PDB entry 4JK2 | X-ray diffraction, 4.20 A resolution (low resolution: residue-level contacts below are approximate; hydrogen-bond / salt-bridge calls are withheld) | chains C and D of the 6 polymer chains in the assembly

Chain C:
Molecule: Escherichia coli RNA polymerase beta subunit
From: Escherichia coli
Notes: EC 2.7.7.6
UniProt: P0A8V2 (RPOB_ECOLI); numbering as in UniProt (aligned over 1-1342)
Sequence (1342 residues; each row starts with the number of its first residue):
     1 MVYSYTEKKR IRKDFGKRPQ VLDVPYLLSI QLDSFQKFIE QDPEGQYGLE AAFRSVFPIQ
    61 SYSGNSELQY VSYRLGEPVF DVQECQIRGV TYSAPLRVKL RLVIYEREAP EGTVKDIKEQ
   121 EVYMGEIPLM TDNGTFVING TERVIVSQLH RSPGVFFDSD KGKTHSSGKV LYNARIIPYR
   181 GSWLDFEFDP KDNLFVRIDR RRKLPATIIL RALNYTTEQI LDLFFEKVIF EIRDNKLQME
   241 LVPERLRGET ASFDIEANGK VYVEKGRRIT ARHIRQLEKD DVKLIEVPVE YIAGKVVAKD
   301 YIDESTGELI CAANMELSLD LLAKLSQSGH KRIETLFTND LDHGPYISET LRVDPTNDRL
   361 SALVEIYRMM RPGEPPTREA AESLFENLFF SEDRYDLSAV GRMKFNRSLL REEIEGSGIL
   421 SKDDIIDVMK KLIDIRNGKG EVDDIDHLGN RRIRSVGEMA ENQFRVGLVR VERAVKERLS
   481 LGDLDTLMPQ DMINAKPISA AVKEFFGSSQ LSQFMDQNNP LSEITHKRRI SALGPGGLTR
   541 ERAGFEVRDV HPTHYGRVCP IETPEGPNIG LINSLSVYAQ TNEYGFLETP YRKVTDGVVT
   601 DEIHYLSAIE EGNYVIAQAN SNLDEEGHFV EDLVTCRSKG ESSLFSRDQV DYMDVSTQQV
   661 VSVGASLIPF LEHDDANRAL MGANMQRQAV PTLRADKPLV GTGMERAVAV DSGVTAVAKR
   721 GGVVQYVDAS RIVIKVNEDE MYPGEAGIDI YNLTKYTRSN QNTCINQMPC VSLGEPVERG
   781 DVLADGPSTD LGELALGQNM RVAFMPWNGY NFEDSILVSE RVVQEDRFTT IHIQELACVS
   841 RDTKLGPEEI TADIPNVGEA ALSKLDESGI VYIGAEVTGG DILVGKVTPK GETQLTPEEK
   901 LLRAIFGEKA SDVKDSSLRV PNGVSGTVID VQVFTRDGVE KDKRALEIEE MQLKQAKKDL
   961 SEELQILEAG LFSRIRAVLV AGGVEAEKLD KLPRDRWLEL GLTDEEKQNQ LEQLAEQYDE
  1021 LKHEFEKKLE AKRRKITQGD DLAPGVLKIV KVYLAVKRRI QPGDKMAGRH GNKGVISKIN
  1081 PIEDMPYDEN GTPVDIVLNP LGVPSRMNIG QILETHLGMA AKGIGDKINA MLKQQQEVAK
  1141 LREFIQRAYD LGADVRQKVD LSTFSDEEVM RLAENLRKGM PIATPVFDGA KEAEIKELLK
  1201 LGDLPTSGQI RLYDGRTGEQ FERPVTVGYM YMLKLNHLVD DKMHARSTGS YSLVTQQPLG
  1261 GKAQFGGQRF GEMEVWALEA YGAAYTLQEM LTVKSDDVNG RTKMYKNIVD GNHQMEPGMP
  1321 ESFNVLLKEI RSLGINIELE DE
Disordered / not traced: 1-7
Curated features (UniProtKB/Swiss-Prot):
  - modified residue (N6-acetyllysine): Lys1022, Lys1200
  - mutagenesis: Ile561 (I561S: Resistant to antibiotics salinamide A and B), Ile569 (I569S: Resistant to antibiotics salinamide A and B), Ala665 (A665E: Resistant to antibiotics salinamide A and B), Asp675 (D675A/G: Resistant to antibiotics salinamide A and B), Asn677 (N677H/K: Resistant to antibiotics salinamide A and B), Leu680 (L680M: Resistant to antibiotics salinamide A and B), Glu813 (E813K: Disrupts the enzyme's active center)

Chain D:
Molecule: Escherichia coli RNA polymerase beta' subunit
From: Escherichia coli
Notes: EC 2.7.7.6
UniProt: P0A8T7 (RPOC_ECOLI); residues 1-1407 here = UniProt positions 1-1407
Sequence (1407 residues; row label = number of the first residue in the row):
     1 MKDLLKFLKA QTKTEEFDAI KIALASPDMI RSWSFGEVKK PETINYRTFK PERDGLFCAR
    61 IFGPVKDYEC LCGKYKRLKH RGVICEKCGV EVTQTKVRRE RMGHIELASP TAHIWFLKSL
   121 PSRIGLLLDM PLRDIERVLY FESYVVIEGG MTNLERQQIL TEEQYLDALE EFGDEFDAKM
   181 GAEAIQALLK SMDLEQECEQ LREELNETNS ETKRKKLTKR IKLLEAFVQS GNKPEWMILT
   241 VLPVLPPDLR PLVPLDGGRF ATSDLNDLYR RVINRNNRLK RLLDLAAPDI IVRNEKRMLQ
   301 EAVDALLDNG RRGRAITGSN KRPLKSLADM IKGKQGRFRQ NLLGKRVDYS GRSVITVGPY
   361 LRLHQCGLPK KMALELFKPF IYGKLELRGL ATTIKAAKKM VEREEAVVWD ILDEVIREHP
   421 VLLNRAPTLH RLGIQAFEPV LIEGKAIQLH PLVCAAYNAD FDGDQMAVHV PLTLEAQLEA
   481 RALMMSTNNI LSPANGEPII VPSQDVVLGL YYMTRDCVNA KGEGMVLTGP KEAERLYRSG
   541 LASLHARVKV RITEYEKDAN GELVAKTSLK DTTVGRAILW MIVPKGLPYS IVNQALGKKA
   601 ISKMLNTCYR ILGLKPTVIF ADQIMYTGFA YAARSGASVG IDDMVIPEKK HEIISEAEAE
   661 VAEIQEQFQS GLVTAGERYN KVIDIWAAAN DRVSKAMMDN LQTETVINRD GQEEKQVSFN
   721 SIYMMADSGA RGSAAQIRQL AGMRGLMAKP DGSIIETPIT ANFREGLNVL QYFISTHGAR
   781 KGLADTALKT ANSGYLTRRL VDVAQDLVVT EDDCGTHEGI MMTPVIEGGD VKEPLRDRVL
   841 GRVTAEDVLK PGTADILVPR NTLLHEQWCD LLEENSVDAV KVRSVVSCDT DFGVCAHCYG
   901 RDLARGHIIN KGEAIGVIAA QSIGEPGTQL TMRTFHIGGA ASRAAAESSI QVKNKGSIKL
   961 SNVKSVVNSS GKLVITSRNT ELKLIDEFGR TKESYKVPYG AVLAKGDGEQ VAGGETVANW
  1021 DPHTMPVITE VSGFVRFTDM IDGQTITRQT DELTGLSSLV VLDSAERTAG GKDLRPALKI
  1081 VDAQGNDVLI PGTDMPAQYF LPGKAIVQLE DGVQISSGDT LARIPQESGG TKDITGGLPR
  1141 VADLFEARRP KEPAILAEIS GIVSFGKETK GKRRLVITPV DGSDPYEEMI PKWRQLNVFE
  1201 GERVERGDVI SDGPEAPHDI LRLRGVHAVT RYIVNEVQDV YRLQGVKIND KHIEVIVRQM
  1261 LRKATIVNAG SSDFLEGEQV EYSRVKIANR ELEANGKVGA TYSRDLLGIT KASLATESFI
  1321 SAASFQETTR VLTEAAVAGK RDELRGLKEN VIVGRLIPAG TGYAYHQDRM RRRAAGEAPA
  1381 APQVTAEDAS ASLAELLNAG LGGSDNE
Disordered / not traced: 1-7, 334-343, 934-1132, 1377-1407
Curated features (UniProtKB/Swiss-Prot):
  - binding site (Zn(2+)): Cys70, Cys72, Cys85, Cys88, Cys814, Cys888, Cys895, Cys898
  - binding site (Mg(2+)): Asp460, Asp462, Asp464
  - modified residue: Lys983 (N6-acetyllysine)
  - mutagenesis: Gln504 (Q504P: Resistant to antibiotics salinamide A and B), Asn690 (N690D: Resistant to antibiotics salinamide A and B), Met697 (M697V: Resistant to antibiotics salinamide A and B), Ala735 (A735T: Resistant to antibiotics salinamide A and B), Arg738 (R738C/H/P/S: Resistant to antibiotics salinamide A and B), Ala748 (A748E: Resistant to antibiotics salinamide A and B), Pro758 (P758S/T: Resistant to antibiotics salinamide A and B), Phe763 (F763C: Resistant to antibiotics salinamide A and B), Ser775 (S775A: Resistant to antibiotics salinamide A and B), Ala779 (A779T/V: Resistant to antibiotics salinamide A and B), Arg780 (R780C: Resistant to antibiotics salinamide A and B), Gly782 (G782A/C: Resistant to antibiotics salinamide A and B), 1 further mutagenesis entry in UniProt
Metal / ion sites: Zn2+ site 1: Cys70, Cys72, Cys85, Cys88; Zn2+ site 2: Cys814, Cys888, Cys898
Small-molecule neighbours: 0O2 (guanosine 5'-(tetrahydrogen triphosphate) 3'-(trihydrogen diphosphate)): Arg362, Leu363, His364, Lys615, Ile619, Asp622
Reported in the primary citation:
  - binding site for 0O2: Arg362, Lys615

Interface between chain C and chain D:
Pairs across the interface (334; chain C residue first):
  Phe545(C) with Lys781(D); Ala784(D); Asp785(D)
  Arg548(C) with Arg780(D)
  Asp549(C) with Pro750(D); His777(D)
  Val550(C) with Thr776(D); His777(D); Arg780(D)
  Tyr555(C) with Phe773(D)
  Cys559(C) with Arg780(D)
  Pro560(C) with Phe773(D); Thr776(D); Arg780(D)
  Ile561(C) with Tyr772(D)
  Thr563(C) with Arg780(D)
  Ile569(C) with Arg780(D); Leu783(D); Ala784(D)
  Gly570(C) with Arg780(D)
  Asn573(C) with Arg780(D)
  Gln618(C) with Val769(D); Leu770(D)
  Asn620(C) with Asn768(D); Val769(D)
  Arg637(C) with Val769(D); Leu770(D)
  Val660(C) with Val769(D); Phe773(D)
  Leu671(C) with Tyr772(D)
  Glu672(C) with Leu767(D)
  His673(C) with Phe763(D); Glu765(D); Gly766(D)
  Asp674(C) with Phe763(D); Tyr772(D)
  Asp675(C) with Arg744(D); Phe763(D); Tyr772(D)
  Ala676(C) with Tyr772(D); Ala779(D)
  Asn677(C) with Ala779(D); Leu783(D)
  Ala679(C) with Tyr772(D)
  Leu680(C) with Leu783(D)
  Phe804(C) with Ser638(D)
  Met805(C) with Ala633(D); Ala637(D)
  Pro806(C) with Asp505(D); Ala632(D); Ala633(D); Ala637(D)
  Trp807(C) with Ala633(D)
  Asn808(C) with Pro359(D); Phe629(D); Ala630(D); Ala633(D)
  Gly809(C) with Val357(D); Pro359(D); Phe629(D)
  Tyr810(C) with Val357(D); Pro359(D); Tyr360(D)
  Asn811(C) with Asp505(D)
  Phe812(C) with Val357(D); Pro451(D); Phe461(D); Ser503(D); Gln504(D); Phe629(D)
  Glu813(C) with Cys454(D); Ala459(D); Asp460(D); Phe461(D); Gln504(D); Arg731(D)
  Asp814(C) with Asp460(D); Phe461(D); Arg731(D)
  Ser815(C) with Val357(D); Phe461(D)
  Arg841(C) with Asp256(D); Gly257(D)
  Lys844(C) with Arg47(D); Thr48(D); Phe49(D)
  Gln894(C) with Arg77(D)
  Asn922(C) with Lys371(D)
  Gly923(C) with Lys371(D)
  Gln1061(C) with Lys445(D)
  Pro1062(C) with Ala446(D)
  Gly1063(C) with Val354(D); Thr356(D); Ala446(D)
  Lys1065(C) with Asp462(D)
  Lys1073(C) with Asp462(D)
  Gly1074(C) with Phe461(D)
  Val1075(C) with Ile355(D); Thr356(D); Phe461(D); Asp462(D); Gly463(D)
  Ile1076(C) with Thr356(D)
  Ser1077(C) with Thr356(D); Val357(D)
  Asn1099(C) with Asp505(D)
  Pro1100(C) with Ala637(D); Val639(D); Met725(D)
  Leu1101(C) with Gln504(D); Asp505(D); Met725(D); Ala730(D); Arg731(D)
  Val1103(C) with Val639(D)
  Pro1104(C) with Met725(D); Gln736(D)
  Ser1105(C) with Arg731(D); Gln736(D)
  Arg1106(C) with Arg731(D)
  Met1107(C) with Gln739(D); Leu740(D); Phe763(D)
  Ile1109(C) with Met644(D); Phe763(D)
  Ile1112(C) with Val639(D)
  Leu1113(C) with Ile641(D)
  His1116(C) with Gly640(D); Ile641(D)
  Phe1187(C) with Leu767(D); Tyr772(D)
  Glu1192(C) with Ile641(D); Arg764(D)
  Lys1196(C) with Ile641(D); Asp642(D)
  Ser1207(C) with Asp642(D)
  Gln1209(C) with Gly640(D); Asp643(D)
  Thr1217(C) with Arg634(D)
  Glu1219(C) with Arg634(D)
  Phe1221(C) with Ala633(D); Arg634(D)
  Glu1222(C) with Tyr512(D); Arg634(D); Ser635(D)
  Arg1223(C) with Tyr512(D); Ser635(D); Gly636(D); Phe719(D); Ser721(D); Met724(D)
  Val1225(C) with Gly636(D); Ser638(D)
  Thr1226(C) with Ser638(D); Val639(D); Gly640(D)
  Val1239(C) with Lys445(D)
  Asp1240(C) with Lys445(D)
  Lys1242(C) with Ser353(D); Val354(D); Gln465(D)
  Met1243(C) with Arg352(D); Met372(D); Lys445(D)
  His1244(C) with Gly351(D); Arg352(D); Met372(D)
  Ala1245(C) with Ser350(D)
  Arg1246(C) with Asp348(D); Tyr349(D); Ser350(D)
  Ser1247(C) with Asp348(D); Tyr349(D); Glu375(D); Lys378(D); Pro379(D)
  Thr1248(C) with Tyr349(D)
  Tyr1251(C) with Asp348(D)
  Leu1253(C) with Arg99(D); Val253(D)
  Val1254(C) with Arg99(D)
  Gln1256(C) with Arg99(D)
  Gln1257(C) with Lys345(D)
  Pro1258(C) with Arg346(D); Val347(D); Asp348(D)
  Gly1266(C) with Arg346(D)
  Gly1267(C) with Arg346(D); Val347(D)
  Gln1268(C) with Arg346(D); Val347(D); Ser350(D); Gly351(D); Arg352(D)
  Arg1269(C) with Gly344(D); Lys345(D); Arg346(D)
  Phe1270(C) with Gly344(D); Lys345(D); His469(D)
  Gly1271(C) with Gly344(D)
  Met1273(C) with Thr428(D)
  Glu1274(C) with Asn424(D); Thr428(D)
  Trp1276(C) with Val801(D); Gln805(D); Gln921(D); Lys1348(D)
  Ala1277(C) with Ile434(D); Gln921(D)
  Glu1279(C) with Gln805(D); Ala914(D); Val917(D); Leu1347(D); Val1351(D)
  Ala1280(C) with Arg431(D); Glu913(D); Val917(D); Gln921(D)
  Tyr1281(C) with Arg431(D); Leu432(D); Ile434(D); Gln435(D); Leu483(D); Met484(D); Asn489(D); Glu913(D)
  Gly1282(C) with Gly1360(D); Thr1361(D)
  Ala1283(C) with Glu479(D); Thr1361(D)
  Ala1284(C) with Glu479(D); Leu1356(D); Ile1357(D); Ala1359(D); Thr1361(D); Gly1362(D)
  Tyr1285(C) with Glu475(D); Glu479(D); Leu1356(D); Thr1361(D)
  Thr1286(C) with Ala476(D); Glu479(D)
  Leu1287(C) with Ile1357(D)
  Gln1288(C) with Gly1354(D); Arg1355(D); Leu1356(D)
  Glu1289(C) with Pro471(D); Leu472(D); Thr473(D); Ala476(D)
  Met1290(C) with Val347(D); His469(D)
  Leu1291(C) with Lys345(D); Val1351(D)
  Thr1292(C) with Gly1354(D)
  Lys1294(C) with Val347(D); Asp348(D); Tyr349(D); His469(D); Val470(D); Leu472(D)
  Ser1295(C) with Arg346(D); Val347(D)
  Asp1296(C) with Lys345(D)
  Met1304(C) with Leu472(D)
  Tyr1305(C) with Tyr349(D); Pro379(D); Tyr382(D)
  Ile1308(C) with Tyr349(D); Pro379(D); Phe380(D)
  Val1309(C) with Pro379(D); Gly383(D)
  His1313(C) with Phe380(D); Leu474(D); Gln477(D)
  Gln1314(C) with Thr473(D)
  Met1315(C) with Thr473(D)
  Pro1320(C) with Val1353(D); Gly1354(D)
  Glu1321(C) with Arg99(D)
  Ser1322(C) with Lys345(D)
  Phe1323(C) with Ile1352(D); Val1353(D)
  Val1325(C) with Leu249(D)
  Lys1328(C) with Glu100(D); Met102(D); Leu245(D); Leu249(D)
  Glu1329(C) with Leu245(D); Met330(D); Ile331(D)
  Ile1330(C) with Leu1332(D)
  Arg1331(C) with Trp33(D); Pro243(D)
  Ser1332(C) with Pro243(D); Leu245(D); Tyr269(D); Leu327(D)
  Leu1333(C) with His113(D); Trp115(D); Pro243(D); Leu307(D); Leu327(D)
  Gly1334(C) with Leu24(D); Ala25(D); His113(D)
  Ile1335(C) with Ile22(D); Ala23(D); Leu1332(D); Ala1336(D)
  Asn1336(C) with Lys21(D); Ile22(D); Ala23(D); Ala25(D); Trp33(D)
  Ile1337(C) with Lys21(D); Ile22(D)
  Glu1338(C) with Ile20(D); Lys21(D); Met29(D)
  Leu1339(C) with Ala19(D)
  Glu1340(C) with Phe17(D); Asp18(D); Ala19(D); Lys21(D); Arg1341(D)
  Asp1341(C) with Glu16(D); Phe17(D); Asp18(D)
  Glu1342(C) with Glu16(D); Asp18(D); Gly1376(D)
Interface residues without a listed pair, chain C (163 interface residues in all): His551, Pro552, His554, Gly566, Glu641, Ser642, Thr896, Gly1102, Pro1224, Gly1249, Thr1255, Phe1265, Glu1272, Leu1278, Val1298, Gly1318, Met1319, Asn1324, Leu1326
Interface residues without a listed pair, chain D (184 interface residues in all): Gln11, Ile30, Lys76, Lys96, Leu239, Leu242, Val244, Pro246, Asp248, Pro251, Pro369, Leu376, Ile394, Arg425, Ala426, His430, Ala467, Leu508, Tyr537, Ser543, Ile722, Lys749, Ile755, Ser775, Ala787, Asp802, Ile918, Arg1373

In short:
163 residues of chain C and 184 residues of chain D are in contact. Bound to chain D: compound 0O2. Curated
annotation (UniProt) lists 7 mutagenesis sites on chain C; 8 Zn2+-binding residues, 3 Mg2+-binding residues
and 13 mutagenesis sites on chain D. The paper reports a binding site for 0O2 at Arg362(D) and Lys615(D).
Chain C is Escherichia coli RNA polymerase beta subunit and chain D is Escherichia coli RNA polymerase beta'
subunit, both from Escherichia coli; the structure, X-ray crystal structure of Escherichia coli sigma70
holoenzyme in complex with guanosine pentaphosphate (pppGpp), was determined by X-ray diffraction (same
publication as 4JK1).
